7WY8 - chains D and B of the 5 polymer chains in the assembly; structure by electron microscopy, 2.83 A resolution.

[Chain D]
Protein: NB35
From: Lama glama
Amino-acid sequence (161 residues; numbered -21 to 139; the number before each row is that of its first residue; numbers below 1 keep their minus sign (Met-21 is residue -21)):
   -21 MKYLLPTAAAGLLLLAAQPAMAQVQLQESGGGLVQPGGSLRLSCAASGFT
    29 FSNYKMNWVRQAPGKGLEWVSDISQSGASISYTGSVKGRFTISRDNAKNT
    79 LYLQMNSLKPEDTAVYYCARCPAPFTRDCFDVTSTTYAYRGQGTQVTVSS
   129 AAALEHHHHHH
Unresolved in the structure: -21 to 0, 128-139
Disulfides: Cys22-Cys96

[Chain B]
Protein: Guanine nucleotide-binding protein G(I)/G(S)/G(T) subunit beta-1
From: Homo sapiens
UniProtKB: P62873 (GBB1_HUMAN); residue numbers follow UniProt; this construct covers 2-340
Amino-acid sequence (345 residues; numbered -4 to 340; the number before each row is that of its first residue; numbers below 1 keep their minus sign (Met-4 is residue -4)):
    -4 MGSLLQSELDQLRQEAEQLKNQIRDARKACADATLSQITNNIDPVGRIQM
    46 RTRRTLRGHLAKIYAMHWGTDSRLLVSASQDGKLIIWDSYTTNKVHAIPL
    96 RSSWVMTCAYAPSGNYVACGGLDNICSIYNLKTREGNVRVSRELAGHTGY
   146 LSCCRFLDDNQIVTSSGDTTCALWDIETGQQTTTFTGHTGDVMSLSLAPD
   196 TRLFVSGACDASAKLWDVREGMCRQTFTGHESDINAICFFPNGNAFATGS
   246 DDATCRLFDLRADQELMTYSHDNIICGITSVSFSKSGRLLLAGYDDFNCN
   296 VWDALKADRAGVLAGHDNRVSCLGVTDDGMAVATGSWDSFLKIWN
Unresolved in the structure: -4 to 2
Construct notes: initiating methionine (-4); expression tag (-3 to 1)
UniProt features mapped onto this chain:
  - modified residue: Ser2 (N-acetylserine), His266 (Phosphohistidine)
  - natural variant: Leu30 (L30F: In MRD42; uncertain significance), Arg52 (R52G: In MRD42), Gly64 (G64V: In MRD42), Asp76 (D76E: In MRD42; D76G: In MRD42), Gly77 (G77S: In MRD42), Lys78 (K78R: In MRD42), Ile80 (I80N: In MRD42; I80T: In MRD42), His91 (H91R: In MRD42; uncertain significance), Ala92 (A92T: In MRD42), Pro94 (P94S: In MRD42), Leu95 (L95P: In MRD42), Arg96 (R96L: In MRD42), 5 further natural variant entries in UniProt

[Chain D / chain B interface]
Pairs across the interface (10):
  Gln1(D) - Thr223(B)
  Gln3(D) - Arg19(B)
  Tyr32(D) - Glu226(B)  hydrogen bond
  Arg98(D) - Glu226(B)  hydrogen bond (side chain-backbone)
  Pro100(D) - Ser227(B)  hydrogen bond (backbone-side chain)
  Thr114(D) - Thr184(B)
  Ala116(D) - Asp205(B)
  Tyr117(D) - Asp205(B)
  Tyr117(D) - Ser227(B)
  Tyr117(D) - Asp228(B)
Interface residues without a listed pair, chain D (14 interface residues in all): Val2, Gly26, Phe27, Ala101, Pro102, Phe103
Interface residues without a listed pair, chain B (10 interface residues in all): Ala206, Asp246, Ile270

[In short]
14 residues of chain D face 10 of chain B across their interface; the contacts include 3 hydrogen bonds. Polar
contacts include Tyr32(D)-Glu226(B), Arg98(D)-Glu226(B) and Pro100(D)-Ser227(B).
Chain D is NB35 (Lama glama) and chain B is Guanine nucleotide-binding protein G(I)/G(S)/G(T) subunit beta-1
(Homo sapiens); the structure, ADGRL3/Gs complex, was determined by electron microscopy, deposited together
with 7X10, 7WY5 and 7WYB.
